PDB entry 3ODQ | X-ray diffraction, 3.10 A resolution | chains C and D of the 4 polymer chains in the assembly

# Chain C
Molecule: Hemoglobin subunit alpha
Organism: Homo sapiens
UniProt: P69905 (HBA_HUMAN); residues 1-141 here correspond to UniProt positions 2-142 (UniProt number = residue number + 1)
Amino-acid sequence (141 residues; numbered 1 to 141; the number before each row is that of its first residue):
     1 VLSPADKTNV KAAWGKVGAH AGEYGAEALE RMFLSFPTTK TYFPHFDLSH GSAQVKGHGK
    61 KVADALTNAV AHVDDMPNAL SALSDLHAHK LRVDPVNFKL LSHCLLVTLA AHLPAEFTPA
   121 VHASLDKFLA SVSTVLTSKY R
UniProt features mapped onto this chain:
  - binding site (O2): His58
  - binding site (heme b): His87
  - site: Thr8, Asn9 (Microbial infection: Cleavage), Lys11 (Not glycated), Ala13, Trp14 (Microbial infection: Cleavage), Tyr24, Gly25 (Microbial infection: Cleavage), Leu29, Glu30 (Microbial infection: Cleavage), His45, Phe46 (Microbial infection: Cleavage), Asp47, Leu48 (Microbial infection: Cleavage), Ser52, Ala53 (Microbial infection: Cleavage), Val55, Lys56 (Microbial infection: Cleavage), Lys56 (Not glycated), Gly59, Lys60 (Microbial infection: Cleavage), Lys60 (Not glycated), Lys90 (Not glycated), Leu91, Arg92 (Microbial infection: Cleavage), Lys99 (Not glycated), Leu106, Val107 (Microbial infection: Cleavage), Thr108, Leu109 (Microbial infection: Cleavage), Val121, His122 (Microbial infection: Cleavage), Ser133, Thr134 (Microbial infection: Cleavage)
  - modified residue: Ser3 (Phosphoserine), Lys7 (N6-succinyllysine), Thr8 (Phosphothreonine), Lys11 (N6-succinyllysine), Lys16 (N6-acetyllysine), Tyr24 (Phosphotyrosine), Ser35 (Phosphoserine), Lys40 (N6-succinyllysine), Ser49 (Phosphoserine), Ser102 (Phosphoserine), Thr108 (Phosphothreonine), Ser124 (Phosphoserine), Ser131 (Phosphoserine), Thr134 (Phosphothreonine), Thr137 (Phosphothreonine), Ser138 (Phosphoserine)
  - glycosylation (N-linked (Glc) (glycation) lysine): Lys7, Lys16, Lys40, Lys61

# Chain D
Molecule: Hemoglobin subunit beta
Organism: Homo sapiens
UniProt: P68871 (HBB_HUMAN); residues 1-146 here correspond to UniProt positions 2-147 (UniProt number = residue number + 1)
Amino-acid sequence (146 residues; each row starts with the number of its first residue):
     1 VHLTPEEKSA VTALWGKVNV DEVGGEALGR LLVVYPWTQR FFESFGDLST PDAVMGNPKV
    61 KAHGKKVLGA FSDGLAHLDN LKGTFATLSE LHCDKLHVDP ENFRLLGNVL VCVLAHHFGK
   121 EFTPPVQAAY QKVVAGVANA LAHKYH
UniProt features mapped onto this chain:
  - binding site ((2R)-2,3-bisphosphoglycerate): Val1, His2, Lys82, His143
  - binding site (heme b): His63, His92
  - site: Glu7, Lys8 (Microbial infection: Cleavage), Gly25, Glu26 (Microbial infection: Cleavage), Gly29, Arg30 (Microbial infection: Cleavage), Tyr35, Pro36 (Microbial infection: Cleavage), Trp37, Thr38 (Microbial infection: Cleavage), Phe45, Gly46 (Microbial infection: Cleavage), Asp52, Ala53 (Microbial infection: Cleavage), Gly56, Asn57 (Microbial infection: Cleavage), Lys59 (Not glycated), Phe71, Ser72 (Microbial infection: Cleavage), Gly74, Leu75 (Microbial infection: Cleavage), Lys82 (Not glycated), Thr84, Phe85 (Microbial infection: Cleavage), His92, Cys93 (Microbial infection: Cleavage), Lys95 (Not glycated), Arg104, Leu105 (Microbial infection: Cleavage), Leu110, Val111 (Microbial infection: Cleavage), Gly119, Lys120 (Microbial infection: Cleavage), Phe122, Thr123 (Microbial infection: Cleavage), Ala128, Ala129 (Microbial infection: Cleavage) and 2 more in UniProt
  - modified residue: Val1 (N-acetylvaline), Ser9 (Phosphoserine), Thr12 (Phosphothreonine), Ser44 (Phosphoserine), Thr50 (Phosphothreonine), Lys59 (N6-acetyllysine), Lys82 (N6-acetyllysine), Thr87 (Phosphothreonine), Cys93 (S-nitrosocysteine), Lys144 (N6-acetyllysine)
  - glycosylation: Val1 (N-linked (Glc) (glycation) valine), Lys8 (N-linked (Glc) (glycation) lysine), Lys17 (N-linked (Glc) (glycation) lysine), Lys66 (N-linked (Glc) (glycation) lysine), Lys120 (N-linked (Glc) (glycation) lysine), Lys144 (N-linked (Glc) (glycation) lysine)

# Chain C / chain D interface
Pairs across the interface (31; chain C residue first):
  Glu30(C) - Pro124(D)
  Arg31(C) - Phe122(D)  hydrogen bond (side chain-backbone)
  Arg31(C) - Pro124(D)
  Arg31(C) - Gln127(D)  hydrogen bond
  Leu34(C) - Pro124(D)
  Leu34(C) - Ala128(D)
  Ser35(C) - Gln127(D)  hydrogen bond
  Ser35(C) - Ala128(D)
  Ser35(C) - Gln131(D)
  Phe36(C) - Gln131(D)
  Lys99(C) - Arg104(D)
  His103(C) - Asn108(D)  hydrogen bond
  His103(C) - Gln131(D)  hydrogen bond
  Val107(C) - Ala115(D)
  Val107(C) - Gln127(D)
  Ala110(C) - Cys112(D)
  Ala110(C) - Ala115(D)
  Ala110(C) - His116(D)
  Ala111(C) - Ala115(D)
  Ala111(C) - Gly119(D)
  Pro114(C) - His116(D)  hydrogen bond (backbone-side chain)
  Phe117(C) - Arg30(D)  hydrogen bond (backbone-side chain)
  Phe117(C) - His116(D)
  Thr118(C) - Arg30(D)
  Pro119(C) - Arg30(D)
  Pro119(C) - Val33(D)
  Pro119(C) - Met55(D)  hydrophobic
  His122(C) - Arg30(D)  hydrogen bond
  His122(C) - Val34(D)
  Asp126(C) - Tyr35(D)  hydrogen bond
  Lys127(C) - Val34(D)
Interface residues without a listed pair, chain C (22 interface residues in all): Glu27, Cys104, Leu106, Ala120, Ala123
Interface residues without a listed pair, chain D (22 interface residues in all): Pro51, Glu101, Val111, Lys120, Thr123, Pro125

# Overview
The chain C/chain D interface involves 22 residues from each chain, with 9 hydrogen bonds. Polar contacts
include Arg31(C)-Phe122(D), Arg31(C)-Gln127(D) and Ser35(C)-Gln127(D).
Here chain C is Hemoglobin subunit alpha and chain D is Hemoglobin subunit beta, both from Homo sapiens. Entry
3ODQ (Structure of a Crystal Form of Human Methemoglobin Indicative of Fiber Formation) was determined by
X-ray diffraction.
